Entry 7QIT (X-ray diffraction, 1.99 A resolution); this record covers chains A and B of the 8 polymer chains in the assembly.

Chain A:
Protein: Chymotrypsin A chain A
Organism: Bos taurus
UniProtKB: P00766 (CTRA_BOVIN); residues 1-13 here = UniProt positions 1-13
Sequence (13 residues; row label = number of the first residue in the row):
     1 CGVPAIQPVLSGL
Unresolved in the structure: 12-13

Chain B:
Protein: Chymotrypsin A chain B
Organism: Bos taurus
UniProtKB: P00766 (CTRA_BOVIN); residue numbers follow UniProt; this construct covers 16-146
Sequence (131 residues; row label = number of the first residue in the row):
    16 IVNGEEAVPGSWPWQVSLQDKTGFHFCGGSLINENWVVTAAHCGVTTSDV
    66 VVAGEFDQGSSSEKIQKLKIAKVFKNSKYNSLTINNDITLLKLSTAASFS
   116 QTVSAVCLPSASDDFAAGTTCVTTGWGLTRY
Disulfides: C42-C58
Swiss-Prot annotation at these positions:
  - active site (Charge relay system): H57, D102

Chain A / chain B interface:
Contacting residue pairs (23; chain A residue first):
  C1(A) with A120(B); V121(B); C122(B), disulfide
  G2(A) with W29(B); A120(B), hydrogen bond (backbone-backbone); C122(B)
  P4(A) with S26(B); P28(B); W29(B), hydrophobic
  A5(A) with Q116(B)
  I6(A) with V23(B), hydrophobic; P24(B); S26(B); Q116(B)
  Q7(A) with S26(B)
  P8(A) with S26(B); W27(B), hydrophobic
  V9(A) with E20(B); V23(B), hydrophobic
  L10(A) with E20(B); W27(B), hydrophobic; V137(B), hydrophobic
  S11(A) with E20(B), hydrogen bond
Also at the interface, not in a pair above, chain A (11 interface residues in all): V3
Also at the interface, not in a pair above, chain B (14 interface residues in all): G25, T117
Disulfides between the chains: C1(A)-C122(B)

Overview:
11 residues of chain A and 14 residues of chain B are in contact; the contacts include 1 disulfide bond and 2
hydrogen bonds. Polar pairs include S11(A)-E20(B) and G2(A)-A120(B). Curated annotation (UniProt) lists
active-site residues H57(B) and D102(B) on chain B.
Here chain A is Chymotrypsin A chain A and chain B is Chymotrypsin A chain B, both from Bos taurus. Entry 7QIT
(CRYSTAL STRUCTURE OF THE P1 trifluoroethylglycine (TfeGly) BPTI MUTANT- BOVINE CHYMOTRYPSIN COMPLEX) was
determined by X-ray diffraction together with 7QIQ and 7QIS from the same study.
